Entry 8JX8 (electron microscopy, 3.30 A resolution); this record covers chains A and L of the 10 polymer chains in the assembly.

== Chain A ==
Molecule: LDL receptor related protein 2
Source organism: Rattus norvegicus
Reference sequence: A0A0G2K9W7 (A0A0G2K9W7_RAT); residue numbers follow UniProt; this construct covers 1-4660
Amino-acid sequence (4660 residues; each row starts with the number of its first residue):
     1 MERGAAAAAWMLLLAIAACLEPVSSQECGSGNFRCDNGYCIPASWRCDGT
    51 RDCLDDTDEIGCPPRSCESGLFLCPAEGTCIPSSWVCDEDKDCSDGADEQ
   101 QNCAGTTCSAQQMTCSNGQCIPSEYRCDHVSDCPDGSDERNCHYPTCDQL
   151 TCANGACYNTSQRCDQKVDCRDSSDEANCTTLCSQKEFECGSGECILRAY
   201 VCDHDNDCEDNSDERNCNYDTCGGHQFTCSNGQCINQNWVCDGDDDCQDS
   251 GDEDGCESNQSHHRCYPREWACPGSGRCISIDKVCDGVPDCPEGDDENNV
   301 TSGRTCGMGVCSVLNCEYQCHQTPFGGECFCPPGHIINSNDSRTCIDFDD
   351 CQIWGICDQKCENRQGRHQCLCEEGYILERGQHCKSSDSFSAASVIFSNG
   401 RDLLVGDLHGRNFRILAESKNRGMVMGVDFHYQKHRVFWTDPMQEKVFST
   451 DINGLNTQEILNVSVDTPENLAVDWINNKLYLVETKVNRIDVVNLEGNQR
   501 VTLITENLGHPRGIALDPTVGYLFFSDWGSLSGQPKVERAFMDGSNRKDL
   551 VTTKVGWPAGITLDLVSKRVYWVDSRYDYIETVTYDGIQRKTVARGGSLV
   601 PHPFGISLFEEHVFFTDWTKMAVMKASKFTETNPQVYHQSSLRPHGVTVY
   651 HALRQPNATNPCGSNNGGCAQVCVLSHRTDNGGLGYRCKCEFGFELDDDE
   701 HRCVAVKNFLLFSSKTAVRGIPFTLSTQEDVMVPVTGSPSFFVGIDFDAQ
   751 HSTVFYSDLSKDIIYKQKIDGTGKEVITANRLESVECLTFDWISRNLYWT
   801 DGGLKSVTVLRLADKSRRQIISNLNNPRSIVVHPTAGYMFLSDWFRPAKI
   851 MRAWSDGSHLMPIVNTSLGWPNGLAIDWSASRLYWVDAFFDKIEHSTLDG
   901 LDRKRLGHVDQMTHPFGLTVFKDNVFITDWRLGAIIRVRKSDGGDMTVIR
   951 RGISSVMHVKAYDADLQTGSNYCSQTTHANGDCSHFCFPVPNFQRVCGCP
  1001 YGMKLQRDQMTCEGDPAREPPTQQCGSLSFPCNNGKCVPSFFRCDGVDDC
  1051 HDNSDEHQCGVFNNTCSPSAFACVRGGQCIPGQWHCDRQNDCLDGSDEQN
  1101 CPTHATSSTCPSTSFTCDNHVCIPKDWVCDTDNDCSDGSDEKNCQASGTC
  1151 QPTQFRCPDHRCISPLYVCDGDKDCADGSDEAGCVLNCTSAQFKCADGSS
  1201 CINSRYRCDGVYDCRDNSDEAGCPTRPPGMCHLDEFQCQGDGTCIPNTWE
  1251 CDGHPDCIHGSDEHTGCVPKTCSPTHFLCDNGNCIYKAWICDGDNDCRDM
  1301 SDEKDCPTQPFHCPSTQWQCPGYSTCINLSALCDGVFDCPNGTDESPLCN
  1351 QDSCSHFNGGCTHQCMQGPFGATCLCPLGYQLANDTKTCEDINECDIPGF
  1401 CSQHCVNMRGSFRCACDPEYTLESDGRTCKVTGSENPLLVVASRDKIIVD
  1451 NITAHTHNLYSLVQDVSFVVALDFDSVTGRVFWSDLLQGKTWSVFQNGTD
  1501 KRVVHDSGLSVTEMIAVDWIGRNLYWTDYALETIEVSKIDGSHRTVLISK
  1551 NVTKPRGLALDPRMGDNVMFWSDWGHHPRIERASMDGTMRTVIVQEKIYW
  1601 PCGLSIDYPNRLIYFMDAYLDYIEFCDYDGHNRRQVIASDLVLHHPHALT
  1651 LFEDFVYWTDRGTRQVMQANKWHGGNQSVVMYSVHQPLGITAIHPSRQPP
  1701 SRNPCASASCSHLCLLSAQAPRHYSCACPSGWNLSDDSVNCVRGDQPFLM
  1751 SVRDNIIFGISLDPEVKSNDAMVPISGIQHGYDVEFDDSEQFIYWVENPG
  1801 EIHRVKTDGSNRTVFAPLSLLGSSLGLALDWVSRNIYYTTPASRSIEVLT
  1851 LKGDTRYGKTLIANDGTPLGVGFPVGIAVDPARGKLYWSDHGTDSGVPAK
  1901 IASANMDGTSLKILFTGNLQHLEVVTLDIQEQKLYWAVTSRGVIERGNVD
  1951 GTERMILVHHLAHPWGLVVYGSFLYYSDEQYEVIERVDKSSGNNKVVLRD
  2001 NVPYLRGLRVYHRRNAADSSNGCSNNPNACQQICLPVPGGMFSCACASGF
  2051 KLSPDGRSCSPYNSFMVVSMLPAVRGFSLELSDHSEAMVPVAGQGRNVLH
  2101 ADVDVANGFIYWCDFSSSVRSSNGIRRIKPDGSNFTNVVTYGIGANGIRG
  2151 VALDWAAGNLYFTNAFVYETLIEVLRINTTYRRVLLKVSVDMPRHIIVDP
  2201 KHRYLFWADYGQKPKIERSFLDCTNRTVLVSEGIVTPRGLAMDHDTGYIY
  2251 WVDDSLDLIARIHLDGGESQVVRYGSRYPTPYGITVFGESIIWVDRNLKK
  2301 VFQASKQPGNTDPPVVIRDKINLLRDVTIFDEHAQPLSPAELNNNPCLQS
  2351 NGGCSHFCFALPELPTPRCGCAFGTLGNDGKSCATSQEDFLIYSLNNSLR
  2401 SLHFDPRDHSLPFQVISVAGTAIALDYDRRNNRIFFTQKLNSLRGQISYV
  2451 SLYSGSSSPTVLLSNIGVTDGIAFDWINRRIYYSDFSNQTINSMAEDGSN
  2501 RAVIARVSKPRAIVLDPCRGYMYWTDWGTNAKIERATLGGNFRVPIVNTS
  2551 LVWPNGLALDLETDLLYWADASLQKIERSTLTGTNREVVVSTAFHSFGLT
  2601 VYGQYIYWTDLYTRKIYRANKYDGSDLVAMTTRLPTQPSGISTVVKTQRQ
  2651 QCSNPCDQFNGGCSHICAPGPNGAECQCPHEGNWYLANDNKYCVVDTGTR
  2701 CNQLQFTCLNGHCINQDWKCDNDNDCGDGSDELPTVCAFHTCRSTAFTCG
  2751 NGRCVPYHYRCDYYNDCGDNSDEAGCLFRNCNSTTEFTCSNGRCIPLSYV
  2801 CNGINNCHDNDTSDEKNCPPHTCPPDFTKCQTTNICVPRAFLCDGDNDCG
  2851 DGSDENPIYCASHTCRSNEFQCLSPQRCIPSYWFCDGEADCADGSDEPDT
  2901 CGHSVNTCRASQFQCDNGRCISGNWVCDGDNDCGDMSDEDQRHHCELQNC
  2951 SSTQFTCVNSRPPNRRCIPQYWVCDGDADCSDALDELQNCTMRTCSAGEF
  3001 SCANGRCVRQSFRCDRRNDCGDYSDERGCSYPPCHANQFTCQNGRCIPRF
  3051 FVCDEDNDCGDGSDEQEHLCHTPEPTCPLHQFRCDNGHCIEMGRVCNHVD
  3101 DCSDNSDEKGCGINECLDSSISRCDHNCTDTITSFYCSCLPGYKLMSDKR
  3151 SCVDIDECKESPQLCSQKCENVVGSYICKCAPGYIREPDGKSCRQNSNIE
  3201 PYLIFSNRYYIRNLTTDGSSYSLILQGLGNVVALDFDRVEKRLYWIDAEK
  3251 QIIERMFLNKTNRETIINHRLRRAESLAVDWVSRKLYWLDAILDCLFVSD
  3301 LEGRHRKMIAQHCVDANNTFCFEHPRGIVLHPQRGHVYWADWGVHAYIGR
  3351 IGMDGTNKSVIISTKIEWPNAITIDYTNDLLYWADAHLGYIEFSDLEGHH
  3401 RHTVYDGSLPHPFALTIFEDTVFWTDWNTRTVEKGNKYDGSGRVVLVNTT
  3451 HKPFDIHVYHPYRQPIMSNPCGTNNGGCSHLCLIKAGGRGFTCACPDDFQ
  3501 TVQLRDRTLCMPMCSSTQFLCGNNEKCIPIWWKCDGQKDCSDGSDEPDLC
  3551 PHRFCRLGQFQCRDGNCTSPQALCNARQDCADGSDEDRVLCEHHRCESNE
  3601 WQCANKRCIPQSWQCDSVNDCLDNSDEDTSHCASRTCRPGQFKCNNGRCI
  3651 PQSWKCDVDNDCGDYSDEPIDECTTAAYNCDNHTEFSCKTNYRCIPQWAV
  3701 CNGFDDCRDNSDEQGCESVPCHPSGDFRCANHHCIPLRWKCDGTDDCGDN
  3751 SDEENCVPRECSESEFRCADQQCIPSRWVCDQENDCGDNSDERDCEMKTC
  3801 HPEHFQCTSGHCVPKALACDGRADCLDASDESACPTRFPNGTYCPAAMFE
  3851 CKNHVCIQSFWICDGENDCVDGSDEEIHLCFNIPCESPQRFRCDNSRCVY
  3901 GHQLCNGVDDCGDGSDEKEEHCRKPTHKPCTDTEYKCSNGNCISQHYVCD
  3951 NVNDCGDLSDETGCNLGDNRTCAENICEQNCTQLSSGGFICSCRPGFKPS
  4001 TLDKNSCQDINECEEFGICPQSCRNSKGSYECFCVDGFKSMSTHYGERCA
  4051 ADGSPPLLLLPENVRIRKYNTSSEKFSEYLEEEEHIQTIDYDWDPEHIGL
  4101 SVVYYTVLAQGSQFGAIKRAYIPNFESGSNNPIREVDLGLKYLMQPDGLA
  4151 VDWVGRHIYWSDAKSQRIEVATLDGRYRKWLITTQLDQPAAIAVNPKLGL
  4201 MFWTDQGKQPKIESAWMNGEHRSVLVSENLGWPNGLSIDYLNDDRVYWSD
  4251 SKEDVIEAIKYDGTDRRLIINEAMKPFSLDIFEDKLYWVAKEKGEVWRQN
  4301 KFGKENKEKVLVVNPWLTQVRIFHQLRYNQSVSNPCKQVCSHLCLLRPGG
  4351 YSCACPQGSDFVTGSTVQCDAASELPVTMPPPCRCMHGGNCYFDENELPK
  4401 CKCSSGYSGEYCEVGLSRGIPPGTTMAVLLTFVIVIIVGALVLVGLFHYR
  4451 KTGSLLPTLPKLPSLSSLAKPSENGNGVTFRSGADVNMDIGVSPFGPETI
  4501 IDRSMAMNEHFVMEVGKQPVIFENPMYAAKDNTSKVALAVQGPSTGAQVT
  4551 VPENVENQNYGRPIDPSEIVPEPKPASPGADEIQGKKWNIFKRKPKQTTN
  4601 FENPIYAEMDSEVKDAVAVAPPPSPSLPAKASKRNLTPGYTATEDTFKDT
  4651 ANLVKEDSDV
Not modelled in the structure: 1-1305, 2742-4660
Disulfides: Cys1313-Cys1326, Cys1320-Cys1339, Cys1333-Cys1349, Cys1354-Cys1365, Cys1361-Cys1374, Cys1376-Cys1389, Cys1395-Cys1405, Cys1401-Cys1414, Cys1416-Cys1429, Cys1710-Cys1726, Cys1728-Cys1741, Cys2023-Cys2034, Cys2030-Cys2044, Cys2046-Cys2059, Cys2347-Cys2358, Cys2354-Cys2369, Cys2371-Cys2383, Cys2518-Cys2652, Cys2656-Cys2667, Cys2663-Cys2676, Cys2678-Cys2693, Cys2701-Cys2713, Cys2708-Cys2726, Cys2720-Cys2737
Covalent attachments: N-acetylglucosamine (NAG) linked to Asn1384, Asn1451, Asn1497, Asn1551, Asn1676, Asn1733, Asn1811, Asn2134, Asn2178, Asn2225, Asn2396, Asn2488, Asn2548; 2-acetamido-2-deoxy-alpha-D-galactopyranose (A2G) linked to Thr2741
Ion coordination: Ca2+ site 1: Ala1331, Asp1334, Val1336, Asp1338, Asp1344, Glu1345; Ca2+ site 2: Asp1391, Ile1392, Glu1394, Asn1407, Met1408, Ser1411; Ca2+ site 3: Ala1618, Asp1621, His1644; Ni2+: His1921, Glu1923, His1963 (shared with 1 residue of chain J); Ca2+ site 4: Asn2001 (shared with 3 residues of chain B); Ca2+ site 5: Asp2254, Asp2257, Pro2279 (shared with 1 residue of chain B); Ca2+ site 6: Trp2718, Asp2721, Asp2723, Asp2725, Asp2731, Glu2732

== Chain L ==
Molecule: unclear peptide
Source organism: Rattus norvegicus
Amino-acid sequence (5 residues; each row starts with the number of its first residue; numbering starts at 0; X marks 4 residues of unknown identity (built as UNK)):
     0 XXNXX

== Chain A / chain L interface ==
Contacting residue pairs - 5 pairs, chain A then chain L:
  Arg2511(A) - Asn2(L)  hydrogen bond (side chain-backbone)
  Trp2527(A) - Asn2(L)
  Trp2553(A) - Asn2(L)
  Asn2555(A) - Asn2(L)  hydrogen bond
  His2595(A) - Asn2(L)  hydrogen bond
Other interface residues (no listed pair), chain A (9 interface residues in all): Ala2571, Leu2611, Gln2637, Ser2639

== Overview ==
9 residues of chain A and 1 residues of chain L are in contact, with 3 hydrogen bonds. Polar contacts include
Arg2511(A)-Asn2(L), Asn2555(A)-Asn2(L) and His2595(A)-Asn2(L). N-acetylglucosamine is covalently linked to
Asn1384(A), Asn1451(A), Asn1497(A), Asn1551(A), Asn1676(A) and Asn1733(A) and 7 more.
Chain A is LDL receptor related protein 2 and chain L is unclear peptide, both from Rattus norvegicus; the
structure, rat megalin head, was determined by electron microscopy (same publication as 8JUT, 8JUU, 8JX9,
8JXA, 8JXB, 8JXC and 5 further entries).
